Entry 1G0U (X-ray diffraction, 2.40 A resolution); this record covers chains A and G of the 28 polymer chains in the assembly.

[Chain A]
Molecule: Proteasome component Y7
From: Saccharomyces cerevisiae
Notes: EC 3.4.99.46
UniProtKB: P23639 (PSA2_YEAST); the construct lacks a stretch of the UniProt sequence and is renumbered around it, so the offset changes along the chain: 4-102 = UniProt 1-99; 103-147 = UniProt 101-145; 148-200 = UniProt 147-199; 202-209 = UniProt 200-207; 2 more segments
Chain sequence (250 residues; row label = number of the first residue in the row; note: 1 number in that range is skipped by the numbering (no residue carries it; nothing is unmodelled there); a row labelled like 217A-217B holds insertion residues (217A, then the next letters in order)):
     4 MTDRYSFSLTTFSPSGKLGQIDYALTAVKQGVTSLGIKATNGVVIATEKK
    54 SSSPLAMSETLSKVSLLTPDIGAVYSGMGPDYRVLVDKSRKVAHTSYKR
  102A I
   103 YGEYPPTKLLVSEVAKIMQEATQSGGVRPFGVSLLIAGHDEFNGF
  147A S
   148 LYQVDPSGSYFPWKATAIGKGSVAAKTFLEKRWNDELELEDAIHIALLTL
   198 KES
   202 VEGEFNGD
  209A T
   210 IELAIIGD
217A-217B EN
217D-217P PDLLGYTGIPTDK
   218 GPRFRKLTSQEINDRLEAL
Unresolved in the structure: 4-7
UniProt features mapped onto this chain:
  - cross-link: Lys110 (Glycyl lysine isopeptide (Lys-Gly) (interchain with G-Cter in ubiquitin))

[Chain G]
Molecule: Proteasome component C7-alpha
From: Saccharomyces cerevisiae
Notes: EC 3.4.99.46
UniProtKB: P21243 (PSA6_YEAST); the construct lacks a stretch of the UniProt sequence and is renumbered around it, so the offset changes along the chain: -3 to 34 = UniProt 1-38; 35-143 = UniProt 40-148; 144-179 = UniProt 150-185; 186-218 = UniProt 199-231; 1 more segments
Chain sequence (252 residues; numbered -3 to 240 plus 14 insertion-coded residues; 6 numbers in that range are skipped by the numbering (no residue carries them; nothing is unmodelled there); the number before each row is that of its first residue; a row labelled like 179A-179E holds insertion residues (179A, then the next letters in order); numbers below 1 keep their minus sign (Met-3 is residue -3)):
    -3 MSGAAAASAAGYDRHITIFSPEGRLYQVEYAFKATNQT
   34A N
    35 INSLAVRGKDCTVVISQKKVPDKLLDPTTVSYIFCISRTIGMVVNGPIPD
    85 ARNAALRAKAEAAEFRYKYGYDMPCDVLAKRMANLSQIYTQRAYMRPLGV
   135 ILTFVSVDE
  143A E
   144 LGPSIYKTDPAGYYVGYKATATGPKQQEITTNLENH
179A-179E FKKSK
180A-180D IDHI
   184 N
184G-184H EE
  184M S
   186 WEKVVEFAITHMIDALGTEFSKNDLEVGVATKD
   220 KFFTLSAENIEERLVAIAEQD
Unresolved in the structure: -3 to 8
Metal / ion sites: Mg2+ site 1: Thr13, Tyr123, Arg126, Met129; Mg2+ site 2: Ala127, Tyr128

[Chain A / chain G interface]
Pairs across the interface - 56 pairs, chain A then chain G:
  Tyr8(A) with Ile12(G); Tyr128(G)
  Leu12(A) with Ile14(G), hydrophobic; Ala127(G), hydrophobic
  Gln23(A) with Ile14(G); Phe15(G), hydrogen bond (side chain-backbone)
  Tyr26(A) with Phe15(G), hydrophobic; Ser16(G); Pro17(G), hydrophobic; Gly19(G)
  Ala27(A) with Phe15(G), hydrophobic
  Thr29(A) with Glu18(G)
  Ala30(A) with Gly19(G)
  Pro57(A) with Lys161(G); Glu177(G)
  Leu58(A) with Tyr160(G); Lys161(G), hydrogen bond (backbone-backbone); Ala162(G); Thr173(G); Phe179A(G), hydrophobic
  Ala59(A) with Gly159(G); Tyr160(G), hydrophobic; Lys161(G)
  Met60(A) with Arg41(G); Gly159(G), hydrogen bond (backbone-backbone); Tyr160(G); Lys161(G)
  Thr63(A) with Tyr149(G); Val158(G); Gly159(G), hydrogen bond (side chain-backbone)
  Met81(A) with Phe15(G), hydrophobic; Leu21(G), hydrophobic
  Pro83(A) with Gln121(G); Ala154(G); Gly155(G)
  Asp84(A) with Gln121(G)
  Arg86(A) with Ala117(G); Asn118(G); Gly155(G), hydrogen bond (side chain-backbone); Tyr157(G)
  Val87(A) with Gln121(G)
  Asp90(A) with Lys114(G), salt bridge; Asn118(G)
  Gly128(A) with Gln125(G); Arg126(G); Ala127(G), hydrogen bond (backbone-backbone)
  Val129(A) with Gln125(G)
  Arg130(A) with Thr13(G); Phe15(G); Leu21(G); Thr124(G), hydrogen bond (side chain-backbone); Gln125(G), hydrogen bond (backbone-backbone)
  Pro131(A) with Phe15(G); Gln125(G)
  Phe132(A) with Gln125(G)
  Gly133(A) with Phe15(G)
Interface residues without a listed pair, chain A (28 interface residues in all): Ser55, Ser56, Leu64, Ala123
Interface residues without a listed pair, chain G (34 interface residues in all): Tyr156, Thr163, Leu176

[Overview]
28 residues of chain A and 34 residues of chain G are in contact; the contacts include 8 hydrogen bonds and 1
salt bridge. Polar contacts include Asp90(A)-Lys114(G), Gln23(A)-Phe15(G) and Thr63(A)-Gly159(G). The Mg2+
site 1 is built by Thr13(G), Tyr123(G), Arg126(G) and Met129(G).
Chain A is Proteasome component Y7 and chain G is Proteasome component C7-alpha, both from Saccharomyces
cerevisiae; the structure, A gated channel into the proteasome core particle, was determined by X-ray
diffraction.
